7FH0 - chains A and B of the 3 polymer chains in the assembly; structure by X-ray diffraction, 3.20 A resolution.

# Chain A
Molecule: Spike protein S1
Organism: Severe acute respiratory syndrome coronavirus 2
Reference sequence: P0DTC2 (SPIKE_SARS2); the construct has insertions or renumbered stretches relative to UniProt, so the offset changes along the chain: 319-537 = UniProt 319-537; 538-756 = UniProt 319-537
Chain sequence (438 residues; each row starts with the number of its first residue):
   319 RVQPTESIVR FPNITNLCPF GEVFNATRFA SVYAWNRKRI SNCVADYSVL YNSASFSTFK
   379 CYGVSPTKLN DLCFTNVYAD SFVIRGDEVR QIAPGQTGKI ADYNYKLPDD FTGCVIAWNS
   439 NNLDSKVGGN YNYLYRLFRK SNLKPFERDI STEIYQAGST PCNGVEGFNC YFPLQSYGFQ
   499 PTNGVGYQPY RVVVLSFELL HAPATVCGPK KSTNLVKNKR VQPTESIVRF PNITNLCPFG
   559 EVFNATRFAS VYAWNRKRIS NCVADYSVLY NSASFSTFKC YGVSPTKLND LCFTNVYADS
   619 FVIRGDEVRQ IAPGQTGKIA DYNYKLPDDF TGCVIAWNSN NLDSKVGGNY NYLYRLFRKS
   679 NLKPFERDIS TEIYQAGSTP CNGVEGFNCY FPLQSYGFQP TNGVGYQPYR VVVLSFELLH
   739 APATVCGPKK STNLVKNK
Unresolved in the structure: 319-332, 530-552, 749-756
Curated features (UniProtKB/Swiss-Prot):
  - region: Arg403 to Asp405 (Integrin-binding motif), Asn448 to Phe456 (Immunodominant HLA epitope recognized by the CD8+), Arg622 to Asp624 (Integrin-binding motif), Asn667 to Phe675 (Immunodominant HLA epitope recognized by the CD8+)
  - glycosylation: Thr323 (O-linked (GalNAc) threonine), Ser325 (O-linked (HexNAc...) serine), Asn331 (N-linked (GlcNAc...) (complex) asparagine), Asn343 (N-linked (GlcNAc...) (complex) asparagine), Thr542 (O-linked (GalNAc) threonine), Ser544 (O-linked (HexNAc...) serine), Asn550 (N-linked (GlcNAc...) (complex) asparagine), Asn562 (N-linked (GlcNAc...) (complex) asparagine)
Cystine bridges: Cys336-Cys361, Cys379-Cys432, Cys391-Cys744, Cys480-Cys488, Cys525-Cys610, Cys555-Cys580, Cys598-Cys651, Cys699-Cys707
Glycans and other covalent adducts: N-acetylglucosamine (NAG) linked to Asn343, Asn562

# Chain B
Molecule: nanobodies aRBD-2-7
Organism: Vicugna pacos
Chain sequence (261 residues; numbered 1 to 261; the number before each row is that of its first residue):
     1 QVQLVESGGG LVQAGGSLRL SCAASGRTYT MGWFRQAPGK EREFVAAMRW SDTDYADSLK
    61 GRFTISRDNA NNAMYLQMNS LGPEDTAVYY CAAGEAWLAR STHHYDYWGQ GTQVTVSSGG
   121 GGSGGGGSGG GGSQLQLVES GGGLVQAGGS LRLSCAASER TFSGGVMGWF RQRPGKEREF
   181 VAAIRWNGAS TFYADSVKGR FTCSRDNAKN TGYLQMNSLT PEDTAVYYCA RAVRTYASSD
   241 YYFQERTYDY WGQGTQVTVS S
Unresolved in the structure: 119-133
Cystine bridges: Cys22-Cys91, Cys155-Cys229

# How chain A and chain B interact
Residue-residue contacts (61):
  Thr415(A) - Tyr29(B)
  Gly416(A) - Trp50(B)
  Lys417(A) - Trp50(B)
  Asp420(A) - Arg49(B)  salt bridge
  Asp420(A) - Trp50(B)  hydrogen bond
  Tyr421(A) - Arg49(B)  hydrogen bond
  Tyr421(A) - Trp50(B)  hydrophobic
  Tyr421(A) - Glu95(B)  hydrogen bond (side chain-backbone)
  Tyr421(A) - Ala96(B)
  Tyr421(A) - Trp97(B)  hydrogen bond (side chain-backbone)
  Leu455(A) - Trp50(B)
  Phe456(A) - Trp97(B)
  Phe456(A) - Leu98(B)  hydrophobic
  Arg457(A) - Ala96(B)
  Arg457(A) - Trp97(B)  hydrogen bond (backbone-backbone)
  Lys458(A) - Glu95(B)
  Lys458(A) - Ala96(B)
  Ser459(A) - Glu95(B)
  Asn460(A) - Tyr29(B)
  Asn460(A) - Arg49(B)  hydrogen bond
  Asn460(A) - Glu95(B)  hydrogen bond (backbone-side chain)
  Tyr473(A) - Ala96(B)
  Tyr473(A) - Trp97(B)  hydrogen bond (side chain-backbone)
  Tyr473(A) - Leu98(B)
  Gln474(A) - His104(B)  hydrogen bond (backbone-side chain)
  Ala475(A) - Leu98(B)
  Ala475(A) - Arg100(B)  hydrogen bond (backbone-backbone)
  Ala475(A) - His104(B)  hydrogen bond (backbone-side chain)
  Gly476(A) - His104(B)
  Phe486(A) - Asp57(B)
  Phe486(A) - Arg100(B)
  Asn487(A) - Arg100(B)  hydrogen bond
  Tyr489(A) - Leu98(B)  hydrophobic
  Tyr489(A) - Arg100(B)  hydrogen bond
  Tyr668(A) - Arg234(B)
  Asn669(A) - Phe162(B)
  Leu671(A) - Asn187(B)
  Leu671(A) - Thr235(B)
  Phe675(A) - Ala237(B)  hydrophobic
  Thr689(A) - Asn187(B)
  Thr689(A) - Gly188(B)
  Ile691(A) - Ser190(B)
  Gly701(A) - Thr191(B)
  Val702(A) - Thr191(B)
  Glu703(A) - Arg185(B)  salt bridge
  Glu703(A) - Ser190(B)
  Glu703(A) - Thr191(B)  hydrogen bond (backbone-backbone)
  Glu703(A) - Phe192(B)
  Tyr708(A) - Ala237(B)
  Phe709(A) - Arg185(B)
  Phe709(A) - Asn187(B)
  Phe709(A) - Ser190(B)
  Phe709(A) - Ala237(B)  hydrogen bond (backbone-backbone)
  Leu711(A) - Thr235(B)
  Leu711(A) - Tyr236(B)
  Leu711(A) - Ala237(B)
  Gln712(A) - Thr235(B)
  Gln712(A) - Tyr236(B)
  Gln712(A) - Ala237(B)  hydrogen bond (side chain-backbone)
  Ser713(A) - Arg234(B)
  Ser713(A) - Thr235(B)  hydrogen bond (backbone-backbone)
Interface residues without a listed pair, chain A (34 interface residues in all): Ser477, Leu674
Interface residues without a listed pair, chain B (29 interface residues in all): Asp52, Ala99, Ser101, Thr161, Tyr193, Val233, Ser238, Ser239
Interface features reported in the paper:
  - interface residues, chain A: Asp420(A), Tyr421(A), Phe456(A), Arg457(A), Asn460(A), Tyr473(A), Gln474(A), Ala475(A), Asn487(A), Tyr489(A)

# In short
34 residues of chain A and 29 residues of chain B are in contact, with 17 hydrogen bonds and 2 salt bridges.
Among the polar pairs are Asp420(A)-Arg49(B), Glu703(A)-Arg185(B) and Asp420(A)-Trp50(B). Covalently linked
N-acetylglucosamine: at Asn343(A) and Asn562(A). From the paper: interface residues Asp420(A), Tyr421(A) and
Phe456(A) among others.
Here chain A is Spike protein S1 (Severe acute respiratory syndrome coronavirus 2) and chain B is nanobodies
aRBD-2-7 (Vicugna pacos). Entry 7FH0 (Crystallographic structure of two neutralizing nanobodies in complex
with SARS-CoV-2 spike receptor-binding Domain (RBD)) was determined by X-ray diffraction (same publication as
7VOA).
